1DF4 - chain A; structure by X-ray diffraction, 1.45 A resolution.

# Chain A
Name: HIV-1 envelope glycoprotein GP41
Organism: Human immunodeficiency virus 1
Notes: fragment: residues 1 - 34 and 41 - 68 connected by a six-residue linker (ser-gly-gly-arg- gly-gly)
Reference sequence: P04578 (ENV_HV1H2); the construct has insertions or renumbered stretches relative to UniProt, so the offset changes along the chain: 1-34 = UniProt 546-579; 41-68 = UniProt 628-655
Chain sequence (68 residues; row label = number of the first residue in the row):
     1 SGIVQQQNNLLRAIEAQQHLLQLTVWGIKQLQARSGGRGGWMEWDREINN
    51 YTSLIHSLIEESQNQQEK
Unresolved in the structure: 1-2, 34-38, 65-68
UniProt features mapped onto this chain:
  - region: K29 to R34 (Immunosuppression)
  - glycosylation: N50 (N-linked (GlcNAc...) asparagine)

# Summary
Chain A is HIV-1 envelope glycoprotein GP41 (Human immunodeficiency virus 1); the structure, Interactions
between HIV-1 GP41 core and detergents and their implications for membrane fusion, was determined by X-ray
diffraction, deposited together with 1DF5.
